Entry 8THK (electron microscopy, 2.60 A resolution); this record covers chains A and B of the 5 polymer chains in the assembly.

== Chain A ==
Molecule: Guanine nucleotide-binding protein G(i) subunit alpha-2, Guanine nucleotide-binding protein G(s) subunit alpha isoforms short, Guanine nucleotide-binding protein G(q) subunit alpha
Source organism: Homo sapiens
UniProtKB: chimeric construct of P04899, P63092, P50148: residues 1-57 from P04899 (GNAI2_HUMAN) positions 1-57 (same numbers); residues 66-235 from P63092 positions 204-373 (UniProt number = residue number + 138); residues 236-246 from P50148 positions 349-359 (UniProt number = residue number + 113)
Sequence (246 residues; numbered 1 to 246; the number before each row is that of its first residue):
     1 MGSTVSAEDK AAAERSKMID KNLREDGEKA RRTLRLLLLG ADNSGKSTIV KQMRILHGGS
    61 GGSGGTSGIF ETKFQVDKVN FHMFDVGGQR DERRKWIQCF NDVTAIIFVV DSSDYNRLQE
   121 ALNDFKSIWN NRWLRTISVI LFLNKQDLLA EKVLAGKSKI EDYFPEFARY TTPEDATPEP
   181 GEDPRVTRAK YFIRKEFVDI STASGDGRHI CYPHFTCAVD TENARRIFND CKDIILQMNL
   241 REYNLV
Disordered / not traced: 1-4, 52-67, 88-92, 174-182
Differences from the reference sequence: conflict Ser3 (Cys in P04899), Arg31 (Ala in P04899), Thr33 (Glu in P04899), 18 further conflict positions vs the reference (P50148) not listed; linker (58-65)
UniProt features mapped onto this chain:
  - binding site (GTP): Gly40, Ala41, Ser44 to Ser47
  - binding site (Mg(2+)): Ser47
  - lipidation: Gly2 (N-myristoyl glycine)

== Chain B ==
Molecule: Guanine nucleotide-binding protein G(I)/G(S)/G(T) subunit beta-1
Source organism: Homo sapiens
UniProtKB: P62873 (GBB1_HUMAN); residues 2-340 here = UniProt positions 2-340
Sequence (358 residues; each row starts with the number of its first residue; numbers below 1 keep their minus sign (Met-17 is residue -17)):
   -17 MHHHHHHLEV LFQGPGSSGS ELDQLRQEAE QLKNQIRDAR KACADATLSQ ITNNIDPVGR
    43 IQMRTRRTLR GHLAKIYAMH WGTDSRLLVS ASQDGKLIIW DSYTTNKVHA IPLRSSWVMT
   103 CAYAPSGNYV ACGGLDNICS IYNLKTREGN VRVSRELAGH TGYLSCCRFL DDNQIVTSSG
   163 DTTCALWDIE TGQQTTTFTG HTGDVMSLSL APDTRLFVSG ACDASAKLWD VREGMCRQTF
   223 TGHESDINAI CFFPNGNAFA TGSDDATCRL FDLRADQELM TYSHDNIICG ITSVSFSKSG
   283 RLLLAGYDDF NCNVWDALKA DRAGVLAGHD NRVSCLGVTD DGMAVATGSW DSFLKIWN
Disordered / not traced: -17 to 2
Differences from the reference sequence: expression tag (-17 to 1)
UniProt features mapped onto this chain:
  - modified residue: Ser2 (N-acetylserine), His266 (Phosphohistidine)
  - natural variant: Leu30 (L30F: In MRD42; uncertain significance), Arg52 (R52G: In MRD42), Gly64 (G64V: In MRD42), Asp76 (D76E: In MRD42; D76G: In MRD42), Gly77 (G77S: In MRD42), Lys78 (K78R: In MRD42), Ile80 (I80N: In MRD42; I80T: In MRD42), His91 (H91R: In MRD42; uncertain significance), Ala92 (A92T: In MRD42), Pro94 (P94S: In MRD42), Leu95 (L95P: In MRD42), Arg96 (R96L: In MRD42), 5 further natural variant entries in UniProt

== How chain A and chain B interact ==
Residue-residue contacts (42):
  Ala13(A) - Asn88(B)
  Arg15(A) - Val90(B)  hydrogen bond (side chain-backbone)
  Arg15(A) - His91(B)
  Ser16(A) - Asn88(B)
  Ser16(A) - Lys89(B)  hydrogen bond (side chain-backbone)
  Ile19(A) - Lys89(B)
  Ile19(A) - Ala92(B)  hydrophobic
  Asp20(A) - Lys89(B)  salt bridge
  Leu23(A) - Gly53(B)
  Leu23(A) - Leu55(B)
  Leu23(A) - Lys78(B)
  Leu23(A) - Ile80(B)  hydrophobic
  Leu23(A) - Lys89(B)
  Asp26(A) - Lys78(B)  salt bridge
  Gly27(A) - Leu55(B)
  Arg35(A) - Trp99(B)
  Gly68(A) - Leu117(B)
  Gly68(A) - Asp118(B)
  Gly68(A) - Asn119(B)
  Ile69(A) - Trp99(B)
  Ile69(A) - Leu117(B)
  Phe84(A) - Trp99(B)
  Lys95(A) - Tyr145(B)
  Lys95(A) - Met188(B)
  Lys95(A) - Cys204(B)
  Lys95(A) - Asp228(B)
  Lys95(A) - Asn230(B)  hydrogen bond
  Lys95(A) - Asp246(B)  salt bridge
  Trp96(A) - Leu117(B)  hydrophobic
  Gln98(A) - Lys57(B)
  Gln98(A) - Arg314(B)
  Gln98(A) - Trp332(B)
  Cys99(A) - Lys57(B)
  Cys99(A) - Tyr59(B)
  Cys99(A) - Gln75(B)  hydrogen bond (backbone-side chain)
  Cys99(A) - Trp99(B)
  Phe100(A) - Trp99(B)  hydrophobic
  Phe100(A) - Leu117(B)  hydrophobic
  Asn101(A) - Lys57(B)  hydrogen bond
  Asn101(A) - Trp332(B)
  Trp133(A) - Arg314(B)
  Trp133(A) - Trp332(B)  hydrophobic
Other interface residues (no listed pair), chain A (22 interface residues in all): Ala12, Arg24, Arg132
Other interface residues (no listed pair), chain B (29 interface residues in all): Arg52, Thr87, Met101, Asp186, Asp290

== Summary ==
22 residues of chain A face 29 of chain B across their interface; the contacts include 5 hydrogen bonds and 3
salt bridges. Polar pairs include Asp20(A)-Lys89(B), Asp26(A)-Lys78(B) and Lys95(A)-Asp246(B). From UniProt: 6
GTP-binding residues and Mg2+-binding residue Ser47(A) on chain A.
Chain A is Guanine nucleotide-binding protein G(i) subunit alpha-2, Guanine nucleotide-binding protein G(s)
subunit alpha isoforms short, Guanine nucleotide-binding protein G(q) subunit alpha and chain B is Guanine
nucleotide-binding protein G(I)/G(S)/G(T) subunit beta-1, both from Homo sapiens; the structure, Cryo-EM
structure of A61603-bound alpha-1A-adrenergic receptor in complex with heterotrimeric Gq-protein, was
determined by electron microscopy, deposited together with 8THL.
